4DOH - chains A and B of the 3 polymer chains in the assembly; structure by X-ray diffraction, 2.80 A resolution.

== Chain A ==
Molecule: Interleukin-20
Organism: Homo sapiens
Notes: engineered mutation(s): Q40N, Q134N, R111K, R113K
UniProt: Q9NYY1 (IL20_HUMAN); residues 25-176 here = UniProt positions 25-176
Sequence (153 residues; each row starts with the number of its first residue):
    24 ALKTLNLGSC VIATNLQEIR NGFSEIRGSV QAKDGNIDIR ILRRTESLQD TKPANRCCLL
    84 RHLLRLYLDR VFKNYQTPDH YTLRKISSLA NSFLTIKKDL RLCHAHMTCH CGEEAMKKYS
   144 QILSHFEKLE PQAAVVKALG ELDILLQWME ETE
Cystine bridges: C33-C126, C80-C132, C81-C134
Construct notes: expression tag (24)

== Chain B ==
Molecule: Interleukin-20 receptor subunit beta
Organism: Homo sapiens
UniProt: Q6UXL0 (I20RB_HUMAN); numbering as in UniProt (aligned over 30-231)
Sequence (206 residues; row label = number of the first residue in the row):
    29 ADEVAILPAP QQLSVLSTNM KHLLMWSPVI APGETVYYSV EYQGEYESLY TSHIWIPSSW
    89 CSLTEGPECD VTDDITATVP YNLRVRATLG SQTSAWSILK HPFNRQSTIL TRPGMEITKD
   149 GFHLVIELED LGPQFEFLVA YWRREPGAEE HVKMVRSGGI PVHLETMEPG AAYCVKAQTF
   209 VKAIGRYSAF SQTECVEVQG EAIEGR
Unresolved in the structure: 29-33, 227-234
Cystine bridges: C89-C97, C202-C223
Construct notes: expression tag (29, 232-234); engineered mutation Q40 (Asn in Q6UXL0), Q134 (Asn in Q6UXL0)

== How chain A and chain B interact ==
Residue-residue contacts - 34 pairs, chain A then chain B:
  A24(A) - E164(B)  hydrogen bond (backbone-side chain)
  A24(A) - K210(B)
  L25(A) - K210(B)
  N38(A) - A211(B)
  E41(A) - T104(B)
  E41(A) - R133(B)  salt bridge
  E41(A) - Q162(B)
  L91(A) - Y74(B)  hydrogen bond (backbone-side chain)
  L91(A) - Y78(B)
  D92(A) - Y78(B)
  F95(A) - Y74(B)
  K96(A) - Y74(B)  hydrogen bond (backbone-side chain)
  K96(A) - T79(B)
  R107(A) - Y70(B)
  R107(A) - I84(B)
  R107(A) - P85(B)
  R107(A) - S87(B)
  R107(A) - D102(B)
  S110(A) - E75(B)  hydrogen bond
  S111(A) - T104(B)  hydrogen bond
  A113(A) - Y74(B)  hydrophobic
  N114(A) - G72(B)
  N114(A) - E73(B)  hydrogen bond (side chain-backbone)
  N114(A) - Y74(B)  hydrogen bond (side chain-backbone)
  N114(A) - E75(B)  hydrogen bond
  N114(A) - A105(B)
  N114(A) - V107(B)
  S115(A) - T104(B)
  S115(A) - A105(B)
  L117(A) - E73(B)
  L117(A) - Y74(B)
  T118(A) - T106(B)
  T118(A) - V107(B)
  K121(A) - E73(B)  salt bridge
Also at the interface, not in a pair above, chain A (18 interface residues in all): H103
Also at the interface, not in a pair above, chain B (22 interface residues in all): S86, Y109

== In short ==
The interface between chain A and chain B involves 18 residues on one side and 22 on the other, with 8
hydrogen bonds and 2 salt bridges. Among the polar pairs are E41(A)-R133(B), K121(A)-E73(B) and
A24(A)-E164(B).
Chain A is Interleukin-20 and chain B is Interleukin-20 receptor subunit beta, both from Homo sapiens; the
structure, IL20/IL201/IL20R2 Ternary Complex, was determined by X-ray diffraction.
